Entry 1N33 (X-ray diffraction, 3.35 A resolution); this record covers chains A and Q of the 23 polymer chains in the assembly.

# Chain A
Molecule: 16S ribosomal RNA
Source organism: Thermus thermophilus
Sequence (1522 nucleotides; numbered 0 to 1544 plus 19 insertion-coded residues; 42 numbers in that range are skipped by the numbering (no residue carries them; nothing is unmodelled there); the number before each row is that of its first residue; a row labelled like 190A-190L holds insertion residues (190A, then the next letters in order); numbering starts at 0):
     0 UUUGUUGGAGAGUUUGAUCCUGGCUCAGGGUGAACGCUGGCGGCGUGCCU
    50 AAGACAUGCAAGUCGUGCGGG
    73 CCGCGGGGUUUU
    88 ACUCCG
    95 UGGUC
   101 AGCGGCGGACGGGUGAGUAACGCGUGGGU
  129A G
   130 ACCUACCCGGAAGAGGGGGACAACCCGGGGAAACUCGGGCUAAUCCCCCA
   180 UGUGGACCCGC
190A-190L CCCUUGGGGUGU
   191 GUCCAAAGGGCUUU
   216 GCCCGCUUCCGGAUGGGCCCGCGUCCCAUCAGCUAGUUGGUGGGGUAAUG
   266 GCCCACCAAGGCGACGACGGGUAGCCGGUCUGAGAGGAUGGCCGGCCACA
   316 GGGGCACUGAGACACGGGCCCCACUCCUACGGGAGGCAGCAGUUAGGAAU
   366 CUUCCGCAAUGGGCGCAAGCCUGACGGAGCGACGCCGCUUGGAGGAAGAA
   416 GCCCUUCGGGGUGUAAACUCCUGAA
   442 CCCGGGACGAAACCCCCGACGA
   474 GGGGACUGACGGUACCGGG
   494 GUAAUAGCGCCGGCCAACUCCGUGCCAGCAGCCGCGGUAAUACGGAGGGC
   544 GCGAGCGUUACCCGGAUUCACUGGGCGUAAAGGGCGUGUAGGCGGCCUGG
   594 GGCGUCCCAUGUGAAAGACCACGGCUCAACCGUGGGGGAGCGUGGGAUAC
   644 GCUCAGGCUAGACGGUGGGAGAGGGUGGUGGAAUUCCCGGAGUAGCGGUG
   694 AAAUGCGCAGAUACCGGGAGGAACGCCGAUGGCGAAGGCAGCCACCUGGU
   744 CCACCCGUGACGCUGAGGCGCGAAAGCGUGGGGAGCAAACCGGAUUAGAU
   794 ACCCGGGUAGUCCACGCCCUAAACGAUGCGCGCUAGGUCUCUGGGUCU
   848 CCUGGGGGCCGAAGCUAACGCGUUAAGCGCGCCGCCUGGGGAGUACGGCC
   898 GCAAGGCUGAAACUCAAAGGAAUUGACGGGGGCCCGCACAAGCGGUGGAG
   948 CAUGUGGUUUAAUUCGAAGCAACGCGAAGAACCUUACCAGGCCUUGACAU
   998 GCUAGG
 1003A G
  1004 AACCCGGGUGAAAGCCUGGGGUGCCCC
1030A-1030D GCGA
  1031 GGGGAGCCCUAGCACAGGUGCUGCAUGGCCGUCGUCAGCUCGUGCCGUGA
  1081 GGUGUUGGGUUAAGUCCCGCAACGAGCGCAACCCCCGCCGUUAGUUGCCA
  1131 GCGGUUCGGCCGGGCACUCUAACGGGACUGCCCGCGAAA
  1171 GCGGGAGGAAGGAGGGGACGACGUCUGGUCAGCAUGGCCCUUACGGCCUG
  1221 GGCGACACACGUGCUACAAUGCCCACUACAAAGCGAUGCCACCCGGCAAC
  1271 GGGGAGCUAAUCGCAAAAAGGUGGGCCCAGUUCGGAUUGGGGUCUGCAAC
  1321 CCGACCCCAUGAAGCCGGAAUCGCUAGUAAUCGCGGAUCAG
 1361A C
  1362 CAUGCCGCGGUGAAUACGUUCCCGGGCCUUGUACACACCGCCCGUCACGC
  1412 CAUGGGAGCGGGCUCUACCCGAAGUCGCCGGG
  1446 AGCCUACGGG
  1459 CAGGCGCCGAGGGUAGGGCCCGUGACUGGGGCGAAGUCGUAACAAGGUAG
  1509 CUGUACCGGAAGGUGCGGCUGGAUCACCUCCUUUCU
Unresolved in the structure: 0-4, 1535-1538
Bound ions: Mg2+ site 1 near G21 (its only coordinating residue here); Mg2+ site 2 near G46 (its only coordinating residue here); Mg2+ site 3 near C48 (its only coordinating residue here); Mg2+ site 4 near A53 (its only coordinating residue here); Mg2+ site 5: C58, A59, U387; Mg2+ site 6: U62, G105; Mg2+ site 7: G69, G70, U98; Mg2+ site 8: G107, G324, A325, G326; Mg2+ site 9: A109, G331; Mg2+ site 10: A116, G117, G289; Mg2+ site 11: C121, G124, U125, G126, G236; Mg2+ site 12: C174, C175; 57 more Mg2+ sites not listed
Small-molecule neighbours: paromomycin (PAR): G1405, U1406, C1407, A1408, C1409, G1489, C1490, G1491, A1492, A1493, G1494, U1495, C1496
Reported in the primary citation:
  - conformationally variable residues (side-chain flip): G530

# Chain Q
Protein: 30S ribosomal protein S17
Source organism: Thermus thermophilus
Reference sequence: P24321 (RS17_THETH); residues 2-105 here correspond to UniProt positions 1-104 (UniProt number = residue number - 1)
Amino-acid sequence (104 residues; row label = number of the first residue in the row):
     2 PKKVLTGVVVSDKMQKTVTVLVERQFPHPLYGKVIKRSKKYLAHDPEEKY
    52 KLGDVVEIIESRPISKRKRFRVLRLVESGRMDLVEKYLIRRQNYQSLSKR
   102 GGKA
Differences from the reference sequence: conflict Lys-50 (Arg49 in P24321), Leu-53 (Val52 in P24321), Ser-62 (Ala61 in P24321), Ser-79 (Glu78 in P24321), Met-82 (Leu81 in P24321), Ile-90 (Val89 in P24321), Gln-96 (Ala95 in P24321)

# Chain A / chain Q interface
Residue-residue contacts - 92 pairs, chain A then chain Q:
  G127(A) / Pro-2(Q)  hydrogen bond to the sugar
  G127(A) / Glu-61(Q)  hydrogen bond to the base
  G128(A) / Pro-2(Q)  sugar contact
  G128(A) / Lys-3(Q)  hydrogen bond to the sugar
  U129(A) / Lys-3(Q)  salt bridge to the phosphate
  A130(A) / Arg-63(Q)  salt bridge to the phosphate
  U190E(A) / Ser-62(Q)  base contact
  U190E(A) / Arg-63(Q)  hydrogen bond to the sugar
  U190E(A) / Arg-72(Q)  base contact
  G190F(A) / Arg-63(Q)  base contact
  C234(A) / Arg-70(Q)  hydrogen bond to the phosphate
  C235(A) / Glu-61(Q)  sugar contact
  C235(A) / Arg-70(Q)  salt bridge to the phosphate
  C235(A) / Phe-71(Q)  sugar contact
  G236(A) / Lys-4(Q)  sugar contact
  G236(A) / Lys-40(Q)  salt bridge to the phosphate
  G236(A) / Tyr-42(Q)  hydrogen bond to the phosphate
  C237(A) / Arg-25(Q)  hydrogen bond to the phosphate
  C237(A) / Lys-40(Q)  salt bridge to the phosphate
  C237(A) / Tyr-42(Q)  phosphate contact
  G238(A) / Arg-25(Q)  salt bridge to the phosphate
  A246(A) / Leu-98(Q)  sugar contact
  A246(A) / Ser-99(Q)  sugar contact
  G247(A) / Ser-99(Q)  phosphate contact
  G247(A) / Lys-100(Q)  phosphate contact
  U253(A) / Met-15(Q)  hydrogen bond to the sugar
  U253(A) / Lys-67(Q)  salt bridge to the phosphate
  U253(A) / Arg-68(Q)  phosphate contact
  G254(A) / Met-15(Q)  sugar contact
  G254(A) / Gln-16(Q)  hydrogen bond to the base
  G254(A) / Thr-18(Q)  hydrogen bond to the sugar
  G254(A) / Ser-66(Q)  hydrogen bond to the phosphate
  G254(A) / Lys-67(Q)  phosphate contact
  G254(A) / Arg-68(Q)  phosphate contact
  G254(A) / Lys-69(Q)  hydrogen bond to the phosphate
  G255(A) / Gln-16(Q)  sugar contact
  G255(A) / Lys-17(Q)  phosphate contact
  G255(A) / Ile-65(Q)  phosphate contact
  G255(A) / Ser-66(Q)  phosphate contact
  G255(A) / Lys-69(Q)  salt bridge to the phosphate
  U256(A) / Lys-17(Q)  phosphate contact
  U264(A) / Arg-63(Q)  sugar contact
  U264(A) / Pro-64(Q)  hydrogen bond to the sugar
  G265(A) / Pro-64(Q)  sugar contact
  G265(A) / Ile-65(Q)  phosphate contact
  G265(A) / Ser-66(Q)  sugar contact
  G265(A) / Lys-67(Q)  hydrogen bond to the sugar
  G266(A) / Lys-67(Q)  phosphate contact
  C267(A) / Lys-67(Q)  salt bridge to the phosphate
  C272(A) / Gln-16(Q)  base contact
  G275(A) / Lys-14(Q)  phosphate contact
  G275(A) / Met-15(Q)  sugar contact
  G276(A) / Ser-12(Q)  hydrogen bond to the phosphate
  G276(A) / Met-15(Q)  sugar contact
  G276(A) / Thr-20(Q)  hydrogen bond to the phosphate
  G276(A) / Arg-68(Q)  hydrogen bond to the sugar
  C277(A) / Lys-41(Q)  salt bridge to the phosphate
  C277(A) / Leu-43(Q)  phosphate contact
  C277(A) / Arg-68(Q)  salt bridge to the phosphate
  C277(A) / Arg-92(Q)  salt bridge to the phosphate
  G278(A) / Lys-41(Q)  salt bridge to the phosphate
  G278(A) / Tyr-95(Q)  base contact
  A279(A) / Tyr-95(Q)  hydrogen bond to the phosphate
  A279(A) / Leu-98(Q)  base contact
  C280(A) / Arg-38(Q)  base contact
  C280(A) / Ser-39(Q)  hydrogen bond to the base
  C280(A) / Arg-91(Q)  base contact
  C564(A) / Leu-31(Q)  base contact
  C564(A) / Tyr-32(Q)  sugar contact
  U582(A) / Asn-94(Q)  hydrogen bond to the sugar
  U582(A) / Ala-105(Q)  sugar contact
  A583(A) / Asn-94(Q)  hydrogen bond to the sugar
  G585(A) / Lys-34(Q)  hydrogen bond to the phosphate
  G585(A) / Lys-37(Q)  salt bridge to the phosphate
  C586(A) / Lys-34(Q)  salt bridge to the phosphate
  G597(A) / Gln-26(Q)  sugar contact
  G635(A) / Pro-2(Q)  sugar contact
  U636(A) / Pro-2(Q)  sugar contact
  A759(A) / Asn-94(Q)  base contact
  G760(A) / Asn-94(Q)  base contact
  G760(A) / Leu-98(Q)  sugar contact
  G760(A) / Gly-103(Q)  base contact
  G760(A) / Lys-104(Q)  hydrogen bond to the base
  G760(A) / Ala-105(Q)  base contact
  G761(A) / Arg-101(Q)  phosphate contact
  G761(A) / Gly-102(Q)  sugar contact
  G761(A) / Gly-103(Q)  hydrogen bond to the sugar
  G761(A) / Lys-104(Q)  sugar contact
  C762(A) / Arg-101(Q)  phosphate contact
  C896(A) / Lys-100(Q)  salt bridge to the phosphate
  C896(A) / Arg-101(Q)  sugar contact
  C897(A) / Arg-101(Q)  sugar contact
Interface residues without a listed pair, chain A (50 interface residues in all): A273, G581, C596, U598, G644, C647, C879, G895
Interface residues without a listed pair, chain Q (50 interface residues in all): Pro-28, Val-35, Arg-81, Ile-90

# Summary
Chain A and chain Q each contribute 50 residues to their interface, with 24 hydrogen bonds and 16 salt
bridges. Among the polar pairs are G127(A)/Glu-61(Q), G254(A)/Gln-16(Q) and C280(A)/Ser-39(Q). Bound to chain
A: paromomycin. The Mg2+ site 5 is built by C58(A), A59(A) and U387(A). From the paper: conformational
variability at G530(A).
Chain A is 16S ribosomal RNA and chain Q is 30S ribosomal protein S17, both from Thermus thermophilus; the
structure, Structure of the Thermus thermophilus 30S ribosomal subunit bound to codon and near-cognate
transfer rna anticodon ..., was determined by X-ray diffraction together with 1N32, 1N34 and 1N36 from the
same study.
